Entry 5DUA (X-ray diffraction, 1.90 A resolution); this record covers chain B.

Chain B:
Protein: CDA peptide synthetase I
Source organism: Streptomyces coelicolor (strain ATCC BAA-471 / A3(2) / M145)
Notes: fragment: UNP residues1-449
Reference sequence: Q9Z4X6 (Q9Z4X6_STRCO); numbering as in UniProt (aligned over 1-449)
Sequence (450 residues; numbered 0 to 449; the number before each row is that of its first residue; numbering starts at 0):
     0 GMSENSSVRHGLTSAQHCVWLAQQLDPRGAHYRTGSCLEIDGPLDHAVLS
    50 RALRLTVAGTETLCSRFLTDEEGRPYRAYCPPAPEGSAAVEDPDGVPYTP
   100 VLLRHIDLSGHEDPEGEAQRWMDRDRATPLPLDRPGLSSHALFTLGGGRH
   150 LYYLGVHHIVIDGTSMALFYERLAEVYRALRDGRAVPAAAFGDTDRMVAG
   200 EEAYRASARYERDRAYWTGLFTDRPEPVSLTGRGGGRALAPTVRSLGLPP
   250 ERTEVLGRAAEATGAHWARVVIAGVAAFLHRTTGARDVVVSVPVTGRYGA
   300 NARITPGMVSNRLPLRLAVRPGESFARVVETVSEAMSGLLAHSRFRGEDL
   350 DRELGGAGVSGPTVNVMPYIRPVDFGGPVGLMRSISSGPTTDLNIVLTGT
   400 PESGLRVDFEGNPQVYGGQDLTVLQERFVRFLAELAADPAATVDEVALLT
Unresolved in the structure: 0-3, 223, 229-234, 357, 449
Differences from the reference sequence: expression tag (0); engineered mutation Cys-17 (Glu in Q9Z4X6)
Glycans and other covalent adducts: N-pentyl-L-alaninamide (5FQ) linked to Cys-17
Residues lining bound ligands: N-pentyl-L-alaninamide (5FQ): Ala-14, Val-18, His-157, Met-307, Arg-311, Arg-345, Ser-386, Gly-387, Pro-388

Summary:
N-pentyl-L-alaninamide is covalently linked to Cys-17.
Chain B is CDA peptide synthetase I (Streptomyces coelicolor (strain ATCC BAA-471 / A3(2) / M145)); the
structure, First condensation domain of the calcium-dependent antibiotic synthetase in complex with substrate
analogue 3a, was determined by X-ray diffraction, deposited together with 5DU9.
